Entry 3SBL (X-ray diffraction, 2.31 A resolution); this record covers chain A.

[Chain A]
Molecule: Beta-lactamase NDM-1
Organism: Klebsiella pneumoniae
Notes: EC 3.5.2.6; fragment: sequence database residues 39-270
UniProtKB: C7C422 (BLAN1_KLEPN); residues 39-270 here = UniProt positions 39-270
Chain sequence (237 residues; each row starts with the number of its first residue):
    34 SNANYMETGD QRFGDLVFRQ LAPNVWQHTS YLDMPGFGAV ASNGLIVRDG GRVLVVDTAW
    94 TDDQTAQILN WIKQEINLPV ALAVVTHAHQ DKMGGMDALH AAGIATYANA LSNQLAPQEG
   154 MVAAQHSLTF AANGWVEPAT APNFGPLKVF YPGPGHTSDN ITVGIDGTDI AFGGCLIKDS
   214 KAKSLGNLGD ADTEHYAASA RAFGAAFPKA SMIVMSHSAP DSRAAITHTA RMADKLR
Disordered / not traced: 34-37, 270
Construct notes: expression tag (34-38)
Swiss-Prot annotation at these positions:
  - binding site (Zn(2+)): His120, His122, Asp124, His189, Cys208, His250
  - binding site (substrate): Lys211, Asn220
Reported in the primary citation:
  - catalytic residues: His120, His122, Asp124, His189, Cys208, His250 (by similarity / conservation)
  - catalytic residues: Thr190, Asp223 (citing earlier work)

[Summary]
From UniProt: 6 Zn2+-binding residues and substrate-binding residues Lys211 and Asn220. From the paper:
catalytic residues His120, His122 and Asp124 among others.
Chain A is Beta-lactamase NDM-1 (Klebsiella pneumoniae); the structure, Crystal Structure of New Delhi
Metal-beta-lactamase-1 from Klebsiella pneumoniae, was determined by X-ray diffraction, deposited together
with 3SFP, 3RKJ and 3RKK.
